7E82 - chains 7 and m of the 67 polymer chains in the assembly; structure by electron microscopy, 3.30 A resolution.

# Chain 7
Name: Flagellar MS ring L1
From: Salmonella typhimurium (strain LT2 / SGSC1412 / ATCC 700720)
Reference sequence: P15928 (FLIF_SALTY); numbering as in UniProt (aligned over 311-331)
Chain sequence (21 residues; each row starts with the number of its first residue):
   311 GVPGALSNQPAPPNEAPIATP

# Chain m
Name: Flagellar basal body rod protein FlgB
From: Salmonella typhimurium (strain LT2 / SGSC1412 / ATCC 700720)
Reference sequence: P16437 (FLGB_SALTY); numbering as in UniProt (aligned over 1-138)
Chain sequence (138 residues; row label = number of the first residue in the row):
     1 MLDRLDAALRFQQEALNLRAQRQEILAANIANADTPGYQARDIDFASELK
    51 KVMVRGREETGGVALTLTSSHHIPAQAVSSPAVDLLYRVPDQPSLDGNTV
   101 DMDRERTQFADNSLKYQMGLTVLGSQLKGMMNVLQGGN
Disordered / not traced: 1-2, 55-81, 136-138

# How chain 7 and chain m interact
Pairs across the interface - 24 pairs, chain 7 then chain m:
  Val-312(7) / Val-89(m)
  Pro-313(7) / Pro-90(m)
  Pro-313(7) / Asp-91(m)
  Pro-313(7) / Arg-104(m)
  Gly-314(7) / Arg-88(m)
  Gly-314(7) / Val-89(m)  hydrogen bond (backbone-backbone)
  Gly-314(7) / Arg-104(m)
  Ala-315(7) / Arg-88(m)
  Ala-315(7) / Val-89(m)  hydrogen bond (backbone-backbone)
  Leu-316(7) / Ile-43(m)
  Leu-316(7) / Asp-44(m)
  Leu-316(7) / Leu-86(m)  hydrophobic
  Leu-316(7) / Val-89(m)
  Ser-317(7) / Leu-86(m)
  Ser-317(7) / Tyr-87(m)  hydrogen bond (backbone-backbone)
  Ser-317(7) / Val-89(m)
  Asn-318(7) / Leu-86(m)
  Asn-318(7) / Tyr-87(m)
  Gln-319(7) / Tyr-87(m)
  Pro-320(7) / Tyr-87(m)
  Ala-321(7) / Pro-90(m)  hydrophobic
  Asn-324(7) / Ser-94(m)  hydrogen bond (side chain-backbone)
  Asn-324(7) / Leu-95(m)
  Ala-326(7) / Leu-95(m)  hydrophobic
Other interface residues (no listed pair), chain 7 (14 interface residues in all): Gly-311, Glu-325
Other interface residues (no listed pair), chain m (14 interface residues in all): Gln-39, Asp-42, Pro-93

# Summary
Chain 7 and chain m each contribute 14 residues to their interface, with 4 hydrogen bonds. Polar contacts
include Asn-324(7)/Ser-94(m), Gly-314(7)/Val-89(m) and Ala-315(7)/Val-89(m).
Chain 7 is Flagellar MS ring L1 and chain m is Flagellar basal body rod protein FlgB, both from Salmonella
typhimurium (strain LT2 / SGSC1412 / ATCC 700720); the structure, Cryo-EM structure of the flagellar rod with
partial hook from Salmonella, was determined by electron microscopy together with 7CBL, 7CBM, 7CG0, 7CG4,
7CGO, 7E80 and 7E81 from the same study.
